3MG6 - chains H and Z of the 28 polymer chains in the assembly; structure by X-ray diffraction, 2.60 A resolution.

== Chain H ==
Molecule: Proteasome component PUP1
From: Saccharomyces cerevisiae
Notes: EC 3.4.25.1
UniProtKB: P25043 (PSB7_YEAST); the construct lacks a stretch of the UniProt sequence and is renumbered around it, so the offset changes along the chain: 1-91 = UniProt 30-120; 93-105 = UniProt 121-133; 106-187 = UniProt 135-216; 189-223 = UniProt 217-251
Sequence (222 residues; numbered 1 to 223 plus 1 insertion-coded residue; 2 numbers in that range are skipped by the numbering (no residue carries them; nothing is unmodelled there); the number before each row is that of its first residue):
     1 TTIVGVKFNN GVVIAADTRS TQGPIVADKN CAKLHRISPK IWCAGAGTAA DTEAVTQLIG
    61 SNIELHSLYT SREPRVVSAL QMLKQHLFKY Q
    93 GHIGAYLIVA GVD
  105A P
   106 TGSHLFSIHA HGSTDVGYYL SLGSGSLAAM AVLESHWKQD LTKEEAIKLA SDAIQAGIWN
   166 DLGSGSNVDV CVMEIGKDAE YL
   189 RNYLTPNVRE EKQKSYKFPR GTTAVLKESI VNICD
Metal / ion sites: Mg2+: Ile163, Asp166, Ser169 (shared with Asp194(Z) of chain Z)
Swiss-Prot annotation at these positions:
  - active site: Thr1 (Nucleophile)

== Chain Z ==
Molecule: Proteasome component C5
From: Saccharomyces cerevisiae
Notes: EC 3.4.25.1
UniProtKB: P23724 (PSB1_YEAST); the construct lacks a stretch of the UniProt sequence and is renumbered around it, so the offset changes along the chain: -28 to -1 = UniProt 1-28; 1-70 = UniProt 29-98; 71-106 = UniProt 100-135; 107-144 = UniProt 138-175; 2 more segments
Sequence (241 residues; row label = number of the first residue in the row; note: 2 numbers in that range are skipped by the numbering (no residue carries them; nothing is unmodelled there); a row labelled like 106A-106B holds insertion residues (106A, then the next letters in order); numbers below 1 keep their minus sign (Met-28 is residue -28)):
   -28 MATIASEYSS EASNTPIEHQ FNPYGDNG
     1 GTILGIAGED FAVLAGDTRN ITDYSINSRY EPKVFDCGDN IVMSANGFAA DGDALVKRFK
    61 NSVKWYHFDH
   70A N
    71 DKKLSINSAA RNIQHLLYGK RFFPYYVHTI IAGLDE
106A-106B DG
   107 KGAVYSFDPV GSYEREQCRA GGAAASLIMP FLDNQVNF
144A-144F KNQYEP
144H-144R GTNGKVKKPLK
   145 YLSVEEVIKL VRDSFTSATE RHIQVGDGLE ILIVTK
   182 DGVRKEFYEL KRD
Disordered / not traced: -28 to -10
Metal / ion sites: Mg2+: Asp194 (shared with Ile163(H), Asp166(H), Ser169(H) of chain H)
Residues lining bound ligands: LZT (N~2~-{[(1S)-6-methoxy-3-oxo-2,3-dihydro-1H-inden-1-yl]acetyl}-N-{(1S)-1-[(4-methylbenzyl)carbamoyl]-3-phenylpropyl}-L-threoninamide): Arg91, Pro94, Tyr96, Asp114, Pro115, Val116

== How chain H and chain Z interact ==
Residue-residue contacts - 59 pairs, chain H then chain Z:
  Arg19(H) with Ile167(Z); Asp194(Z), salt bridge
  Pro24(H) with Arg165(Z); His166(Z); Ile167(Z), hydrogen bond (backbone-backbone)
  Ile25(H) with Leu133(Z), hydrophobic; Arg165(Z); His166(Z)
  Val26(H) with Glu164(Z); Arg165(Z), hydrogen bond (backbone-backbone); Ile167(Z), hydrophobic
  Ala27(H) with Arg165(Z), hydrogen bond (backbone-side chain)
  Lys29(H) with Glu164(Z), salt bridge; Arg165(Z)
  Ile163(H) with Asp194(Z)
  Trp164(H) with Ile26(Z); Arg29(Z), hydrogen bond (backbone-side chain); Arg193(Z); Asp194(Z)
  Asn165(H) with Tyr24(Z); Arg29(Z)
  Asp166(H) with Tyr24(Z)
  Leu167(H) with Arg19(Z); Ile21(Z), hydrophobic; Asp23(Z); Tyr24(Z), hydrogen bond (backbone-backbone); Ile26(Z), hydrophobic; Ile167(Z)
  Gly168(H) with Tyr24(Z)
  Ser169(H) with Asp194(Z)
  Gly170(H) with Asp194(Z)
  Ser171(H) with Asp194(Z), hydrogen bond (backbone-side chain)
  Asn195(H) with Lys192(Z), hydrogen bond (backbone-side chain); Asp194(Z), hydrogen bond
  Val196(H) with Lys192(Z)
  Arg197(H) with Thr160(Z), hydrogen bond; Ser161(Z), hydrogen bond; Glu164(Z)
  Glu198(H) with Arg156(Z), salt bridge
  Lys200(H) with Asp157(Z)
  Gln201(H) with Lys153(Z); Arg156(Z); Asp157(Z), hydrogen bond (backbone-side chain)
  Lys202(H) with Gln141(Z); Glu150(Z), salt bridge; Asp157(Z)
  Tyr204(H) with Phe137(Z); Gln141(Z); Asp157(Z), hydrogen bond
  Phe206(H) with Asn140(Z); Gln144C(Z)
  Arg208(H) with Pro144F(Z)
  Gly209(H) with Pro144F(Z)
  Thr210(H) with Asn144B(Z); Gln144C(Z); Tyr144D(Z), hydrogen bond (backbone-backbone)
  Ala212(H) with Tyr144D(Z), hydrophobic; Asn144J(Z); Gly144K(Z)
Other interface residues (no listed pair), chain H (33 interface residues in all): Thr21, Gly23, Asp28, Pro207, Val213
Other interface residues (no listed pair), chain Z (32 interface residues in all): Ser25, Leu154, Glu190

== In short ==
33 residues of chain H and 32 residues of chain Z are in contact, with 13 hydrogen bonds and 4 salt bridges.
Among the polar pairs are Arg19(H)-Asp194(Z), Lys29(H)-Glu164(Z) and Glu198(H)-Arg156(Z). Bound to chain Z:
compound LZT.
Here chain H is Proteasome component PUP1 and chain Z is Proteasome component C5, both from Saccharomyces
cerevisiae. Entry 3MG6 (Structure of yeast 20S open-gate proteasome with Compound 6) was determined by X-ray
diffraction (same publication as 3MG0, 3MG7, 3MG8 and 3MG4).
